Entry 5T4P (electron microscopy, 7.77 A resolution (low resolution: residue-level contacts below are approximate; hydrogen-bond / salt-bridge calls are withheld)); this record covers chains B and E of the 22 polymer chains in the assembly.

[Chain B]
Protein: ATP synthase subunit alpha
From: Escherichia coli
Notes: EC 3.6.3.14
Reference sequence: B7MGF4 (ATPA_ECO45); residue numbers follow UniProt; this construct covers 1-513
Chain sequence (513 residues; numbered 1 to 513; the number before each row is that of its first residue):
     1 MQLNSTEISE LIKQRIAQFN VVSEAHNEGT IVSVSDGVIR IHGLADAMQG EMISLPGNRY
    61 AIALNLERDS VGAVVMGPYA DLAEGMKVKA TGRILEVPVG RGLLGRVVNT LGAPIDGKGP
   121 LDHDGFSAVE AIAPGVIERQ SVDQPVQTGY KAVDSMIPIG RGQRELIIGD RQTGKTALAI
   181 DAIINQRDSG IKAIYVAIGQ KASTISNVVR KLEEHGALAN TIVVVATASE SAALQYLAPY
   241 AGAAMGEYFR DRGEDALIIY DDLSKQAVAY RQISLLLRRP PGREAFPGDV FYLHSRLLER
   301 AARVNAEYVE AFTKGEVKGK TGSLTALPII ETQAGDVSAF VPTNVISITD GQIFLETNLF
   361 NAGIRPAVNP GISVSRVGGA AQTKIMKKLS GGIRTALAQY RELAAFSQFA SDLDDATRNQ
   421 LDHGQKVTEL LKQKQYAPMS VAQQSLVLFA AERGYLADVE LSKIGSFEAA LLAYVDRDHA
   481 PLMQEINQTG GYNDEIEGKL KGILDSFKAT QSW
Disordered / not traced: 1, 512-513
Differences from the reference sequence: conflict Ala47 (Cys in B7MGF4), Ala90 (Cys in B7MGF4), Ala193 (Cys in B7MGF4), Ala243 (Cys in B7MGF4), Asn419 (Lys in B7MGF4)
Residues lining bound ligands: ATP (adenosine-5'-triphosphate): Asp170, Arg171, Gln172, Thr173, Gly174, Lys175, Thr176, Ala177, Leu178, Phe360, Arg365, Pro366, Gln433, Lys434, Gln435
UniProt features mapped onto this chain:
  - binding site (ATP): Gly169 to Thr176
  - site: Ser373 (Required for activity)

[Chain E]
Protein: ATP synthase subunit beta
From: Escherichia coli
Notes: EC 3.6.3.14
Reference sequence: B7MGF2 (ATPB_ECO45); residues 0-459 here correspond to UniProt positions 1-460 (UniProt number = residue number + 1)
Chain sequence (471 residues; row label = number of the first residue in the row; numbers below 1 keep their minus sign (Met-11 is residue -11)):
   -11 MRGSHHHHHH GMATGKIVQV IGAVVDVEFP QDAVPRVYDA LEVQNGNERL VLEVQQQLGG
    49 GIVRTIAMGS SDGLRRGLDV KDLEHPIEVP VGKATLGRIM NVLGEPVDMK GEIGEEERWA
   109 IHRAAPSYEE LSNSQELLET GIKVIDLMAP FAKGGKVGLF GGAGVGKTVN MMELIRNIAI
   169 EHSGYSVFAG VGERTREGND FYHEMTDSNV IDKVSLVYGQ MNEPPGNRLR VALTGLTMAE
   229 KFRDEGRDVL LFVDNIYRYT LAGTEVSALL GRMPSAVGYQ PTLAEEMGVL QERITSTKTG
   289 SITSVQAVYV PADDLTDPSP ATTFAHLDAT VVLSRQIASL GIYPAVDPLD STSRQLDPLV
   349 VGQEHYDTAR GVQSILQRYQ ELKDIIAILG MDELSEEDKL VVARARKIQR FLSQPFFVAE
   409 VFTGSPGKYV SLKDTIRGFK GIMEGEYDHL PEQAFYMVGS IEEAVEKAKK L
Disordered / not traced: -11 to -7
Differences from the reference sequence: expression tag (-11 to -1); conflict Ala137 (Cys138 in B7MGF2)
Residues lining bound ligands: ADP (adenosine-5'-diphosphate): Gly150, Ala151, Gly152, Val153, Gly154, Lys155, Thr156, Val157, Asn158, Tyr331, Pro332, Ala333, Phe410
UniProt features mapped onto this chain:
  - binding site (ATP): Gly149 to Thr156

[Interface between chain B and chain E]
Residue-residue contacts (10; chain B residue first):
  Val34(B) with Gln45(E)
  Ala228(B) with Gly276(E)
  Gln272(B) with Thr270(E)
  Leu275(B) with Met261(E)
  Asn361(B) with Gln361(E)
  Ala362(B) with Gln361(E); Ser362(E); Gln365(E)
  Gly363(B) with Gln361(E)
  Ala410(B) with Glu381(E)
Other interface residues (no listed pair), chain B (12 interface residues in all): Ser35, Ala80, Asp81, Ala285
Other interface residues (no listed pair), chain E (14 interface residues in all): Arg24, Val25, Ala264, Pro269, Glu280, Arg358

[In short]
The interface between chain B and chain E involves 12 residues on one side and 14 on the other. Chain B binds
ATP. Chain E binds ADP. Curated annotation (UniProt) lists 8 ATP-binding residues on chain B; 8 ATP-binding
residues on chain E.
Here chain B is ATP synthase subunit alpha and chain E is ATP synthase subunit beta, both from Escherichia
coli. Entry 5T4P (Autoinhibited E. coli ATP synthase state 2) was determined by electron microscopy together
with 5T4Q and 5T4O from the same study.
